Entry 3FQW (X-ray diffraction, 1.93 A resolution); this record covers chains A and C of the 3 polymer chains in the assembly.

== Chain A ==
Name: HLA class I histocompatibility antigen, A-2 alpha chain
Source organism: Homo sapiens
Notes: fragment: extracellular domains alpha1, alpha2, alpha3
UniProt: P01892 (1A02_HUMAN); residues 1-275 here correspond to UniProt positions 25-299 (UniProt number = residue number + 24)
Amino-acid sequence (275 residues; numbered 1 to 275; the number before each row is that of its first residue):
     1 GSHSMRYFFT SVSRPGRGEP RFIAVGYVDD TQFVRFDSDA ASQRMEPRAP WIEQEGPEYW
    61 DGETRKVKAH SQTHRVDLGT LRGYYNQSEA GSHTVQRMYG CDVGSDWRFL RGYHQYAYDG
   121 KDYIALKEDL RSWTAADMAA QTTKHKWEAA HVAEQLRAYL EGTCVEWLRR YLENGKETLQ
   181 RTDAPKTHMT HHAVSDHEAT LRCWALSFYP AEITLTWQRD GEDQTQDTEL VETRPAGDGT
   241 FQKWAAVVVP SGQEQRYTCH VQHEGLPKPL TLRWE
Disulfides: Cys101-Cys164, Cys203-Cys259
Metal / ion sites: Cd2+ site 1: Gly1, His3; Cd2+ site 2: Asp30, Glu212; Cd2+ site 3 near His145 (its only coordinating residue here); Cd2+ site 4 near His191 (its only coordinating residue here)

== Chain C ==
Name: peptide 1097-1105 from insulin receptor substrate 2 (IRS2): RVASPTSGV
Amino-acid sequence (9 residues; numbered 1 to 9; the number before each row is that of its first residue):
     1 RVASPTSGV

== Chain A / chain C interface ==
Contacting residue pairs (45):
  Met5(A) with Arg1(C)
  Tyr7(A) with Arg1(C), hydrogen bond (side chain-backbone); Val2(C), hydrophobic
  Met45(A) with Val2(C), hydrophobic
  Tyr59(A) with Arg1(C)
  Glu63(A) with Arg1(C); Val2(C), hydrogen bond (side chain-backbone)
  Lys66(A) with Arg1(C); Val2(C); Pro5(C)
  Val67(A) with Val2(C), hydrophobic
  Ala69(A) with Pro5(C), hydrophobic
  His70(A) with Ala3(C), hydrogen bond (side chain-backbone); Ser4(C); Pro5(C)
  Thr73(A) with Pro5(C); Thr6(C)
  Asp77(A) with Gly8(C); Val9(C), hydrogen bond (side chain-backbone)
  Thr80(A) with Val9(C)
  Leu81(A) with Val9(C), hydrophobic
  Tyr84(A) with Val9(C), hydrogen bond (side chain-backbone)
  Arg97(A) with Thr6(C), hydrogen bond
  Tyr99(A) with Val2(C); Ala3(C), hydrogen bond (side chain-backbone)
  His114(A) with Thr6(C)
  Tyr116(A) with Val9(C)
  Thr143(A) with Val9(C), hydrogen bond (side chain-backbone)
  Lys146(A) with Ser7(C), hydrogen bond; Gly8(C), hydrogen bond (side chain-backbone); Val9(C)
  Trp147(A) with Thr6(C); Ser7(C), hydrogen bond (side chain-backbone); Gly8(C), hydrogen bond (side chain-backbone); Val9(C), hydrophobic
  Ala150(A) with Ser7(C)
  Val152(A) with Thr6(C); Ser7(C)
  Leu156(A) with Thr6(C)
  Tyr159(A) with Arg1(C), hydrogen bond (side chain-backbone); Val2(C); Ala3(C)
  Thr163(A) with Arg1(C)
  Trp167(A) with Arg1(C)
  Tyr171(A) with Arg1(C), hydrogen bond (side chain-backbone)
Interface residues without a listed pair, chain A (29 interface residues in all): Tyr123

== In short ==
29 residues of chain A and 9 residues of chain C are in contact, with 14 hydrogen bonds. Polar contacts
include Tyr7(A)-Arg1(C), Glu63(A)-Val2(C) and His70(A)-Ala3(C). Gly1(A) and His3(A) form the Cd2+ site 1. The
Cd2+ site 2 is built by Asp30(A) and Glu212(A).
Here chain A is HLA class I histocompatibility antigen, A-2 alpha chain (Homo sapiens) and chain C is peptide
1097-1105 from insulin receptor substrate 2 (IRS2): RVASPTSGV. Entry 3FQW (Phosphorylation of self-peptides
alters Human Leukocyte Antigen Class I-restricted antigen presentation and generates tumor specific epitopes)
was determined by X-ray diffraction, deposited together with 3FQN, 3FQR, 3FQT, 3FQU and 3FQX.
